Entry 5XBW (X-ray diffraction, 3.11 A resolution); this record covers chains A and D of the 4 polymer chains in the assembly.

== Chain A (and D) ==
Name: Probable transcriptional regulator
From: Pseudomonas aeruginosa PAO1
Notes: chain D of this document is another copy of the same molecule, construct and numbering; everything in this record applies to it too
Reference sequence: Q9HUT5 (Q9HUT5_PSEAE); residue numbers follow UniProt; this construct covers 1-270
Sequence (272 residues; row label = number of the first residue in the row; numbers below 1 keep their minus sign (Gly-1 is residue -1)):
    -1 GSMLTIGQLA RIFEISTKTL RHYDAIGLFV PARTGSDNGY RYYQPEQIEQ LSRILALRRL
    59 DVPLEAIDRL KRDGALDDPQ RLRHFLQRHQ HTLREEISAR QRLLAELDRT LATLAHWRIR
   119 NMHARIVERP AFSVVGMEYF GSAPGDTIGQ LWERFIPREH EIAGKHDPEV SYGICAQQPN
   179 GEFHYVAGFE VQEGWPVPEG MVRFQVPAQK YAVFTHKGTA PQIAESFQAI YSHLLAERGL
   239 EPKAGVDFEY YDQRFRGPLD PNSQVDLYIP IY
Disordered / not traced: -1 to 0, 32-36, 138-143 (chain D: -1 to 0)
Differences from the reference sequence: expression tag (-1 to 0)
Curated features (UniProtKB/Swiss-Prot):
  - DNA-binding region: Ile4 to Ala23 (H-T-H motif)
  - binding site (3',3'-c-di-GMP): Met1, Arg31, Ser34, Asp35, Tyr40, Arg67, Arg70, Arg86, Tyr270
  - mutagenesis: Arg31 (R31A: Reduces c-di-GMP binding. Drastically decreases DNA binding ability, but binding is still enhanced in the presence of c-di-GMP ...), Asp35 (D35A: Slightly reduces c-di-GMP binding. Reduces c-di-GMP binding when associated with Ala-31, Ala-40 and Ala-270 ...), Tyr40 (Y40A: Reduces c-di-GMP binding. Reduces c-di-GMP binding when associated with Ala-31, Ala-35 and Ala-270 ...), Arg67 (R67A: Slightly reduces c-di-GMP binding. Reduces c-di-GMP binding when associated with Ala-86. Slightly decreases DNA binding ability, but binding is still enhanced in the presence of c-di-GMP ...), Arg86 (R86A: Reduces c-di-GMP binding. Reduces c-di-GMP binding when associated with Ala-67. Drastically decreases DNA binding ability, but binding is still enhanced in the presence of c-di-GMP ...), Tyr270 (Y270A: Reduces c-di-GMP binding. Reduces c-di-GMP binding when associated with Ala-31, Ala-35 and Ala-40 ...)
Reported in the primary citation:
  - mutagenesis - F253R: abolished expression
  - mutagenesis - C173W, E247A: decreased stability
  - mutagenesis - Y183A, Y249A: decreased binding to pyocyanin
  - mutagenesis - R31A/D35A/Y40A/R67A/R86A/Y270A: abolished binding to DNA

== Interface between chain A and chain D ==
Residue-residue contacts (59; chain A residue first):
  Glu47(A) - Trp115(D)
  Arg51(A) - Trp115(D)
  Arg57(A) - Leu101(D)
  Arg57(A) - Glu104(D)  salt bridge
  Arg57(A) - Arg107(D)
  Leu58(A) - Leu101(D)  hydrophobic
  Asp75(A) - Trp115(D)
  Pro77(A) - Trp115(D)  hydrophobic
  Pro77(A) - Arg116(D)
  Gln78(A) - Lys215(D)
  Gln78(A) - Pro259(D)
  Gln78(A) - Asn260(D)
  Arg79(A) - Asn260(D)
  Leu80(A) - Leu112(D)
  Arg81(A) - Leu109(D)  hydrogen bond (side chain-backbone)
  Arg81(A) - Gln220(D)
  Leu84(A) - Leu105(D)
  Leu84(A) - Thr108(D)
  Leu84(A) - Leu112(D)  hydrophobic
  Gln85(A) - Leu109(D)
  His87(A) - Leu105(D)
  Gln88(A) - Leu105(D)
  Gln88(A) - Asp106(D)
  Gln88(A) - Leu109(D)
  Leu91(A) - Leu102(D)  hydrophobic
  Arg92(A) - Leu102(D)
  Glu94(A) - Arg98(D)  salt bridge
  Ile95(A) - Ile95(D)  hydrophobic
  Ile95(A) - Arg98(D)
  Ile95(A) - Gln99(D)
  Arg98(A) - Glu94(D)  salt bridge
  Arg98(A) - Ile95(D)
  Arg98(A) - Arg98(D)
  Gln99(A) - Ile95(D)
  Leu101(A) - Arg57(D)
  Leu101(A) - Leu58(D)  hydrophobic
  Leu101(A) - Leu91(D)  hydrophobic
  Leu102(A) - Gln88(D)
  Leu102(A) - Arg92(D)
  Leu102(A) - Ile95(D)  hydrophobic
  Glu104(A) - Arg57(D)  salt bridge
  Glu104(A) - Leu58(D)
  Leu105(A) - Leu58(D)  hydrophobic
  Leu105(A) - Leu84(D)  hydrophobic
  Leu105(A) - Gln88(D)
  Asp106(A) - Gln88(D)
  Leu109(A) - Gln88(D)
  Leu112(A) - Arg81(D)
  Trp115(A) - Glu47(D)
  Trp115(A) - Arg51(D)
  Trp115(A) - Asp75(D)
  Trp115(A) - Pro77(D)
  Arg118(A) - Glu47(D)  salt bridge
  Lys215(A) - Gln78(D)
  Gln220(A) - Arg81(D)  hydrogen bond
  Pro259(A) - Gln78(D)  hydrogen bond (backbone-side chain)
  Pro259(A) - Gln85(D)
  Asn260(A) - Gln78(D)
  Asn260(A) - His82(D)
Also at the interface, not in a pair above, chain A (40 interface residues in all): Glu44, Ala54, His82, Arg107, Thr108, Gly216, Ser261
Also at the interface, not in a pair above, chain D (38 interface residues in all): Ala54, Asp59, Asp76, Asn119, Ser261

== Summary ==
40 residues of chain A and 38 residues of chain D are in contact; the contacts include 3 hydrogen bonds and 5
salt bridges. Polar pairs include Arg57(A)-Glu104(D), Glu94(A)-Arg98(D) and Arg118(A)-Glu47(D). The paper
reports that C173W and E247A of chain A reduce stability; Y183A and Y249A of chain A reduce binding to
pyocyanin; 6 substitutions were tested in all.
Chain A and chain D are both Probable transcriptional regulator (Pseudomonas aeruginosa PAO1); the structure,
The structure of BrlR, was determined by X-ray diffraction (same publication as 5XBI).
